Entry 5L5Q (X-ray diffraction, 2.80 A resolution); this record covers chains R and S of the 28 polymer chains in the assembly.

== Chain R ==
Protein: Proteasome subunit alpha type-5
From: Saccharomyces cerevisiae (strain ATCC 204508 / S288c)
Notes: EC 3.4.25.1
UniProt: P32379 (PSA5_YEAST); residues -7 to 252 here correspond to UniProt positions 1-260 (UniProt number = residue number + 8)
Chain sequence (260 residues; numbered -7 to 252; the number before each row is that of its first residue; numbers below 1 keep their minus sign (Met-7 is residue -7)):
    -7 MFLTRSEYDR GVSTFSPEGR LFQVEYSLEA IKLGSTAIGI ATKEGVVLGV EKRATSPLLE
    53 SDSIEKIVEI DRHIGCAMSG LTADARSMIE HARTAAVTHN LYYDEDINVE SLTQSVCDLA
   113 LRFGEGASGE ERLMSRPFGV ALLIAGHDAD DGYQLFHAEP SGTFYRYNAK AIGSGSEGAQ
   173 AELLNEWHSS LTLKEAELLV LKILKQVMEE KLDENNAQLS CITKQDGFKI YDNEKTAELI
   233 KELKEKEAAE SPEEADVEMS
Disordered / not traced: -7 to 0, 118-124, 243-252

== Chain S ==
Protein: Proteasome subunit alpha type-6
From: Saccharomyces cerevisiae (strain ATCC 204508 / S288c)
Notes: EC 3.4.25.1
UniProt: P40302 (PSA6_YEAST); residues 0-233 here correspond to UniProt positions 1-234 (UniProt number = residue number + 1)
Chain sequence (234 residues; each row starts with the number of its first residue; numbering starts at 0):
     0 MFRNNYDGDT VTFSPTGRLF QVEYALEAIK QGSVTVGLRS NTHAVLVALK RNADELSSYQ
    60 KKIIKCDEHM GLSLAGLAPD ARVLSNYLRQ QCNYSSLVFN RKLAVERAGH LLCDKAQKNT
   120 QSYGGRPYGV GLLIIGYDKS GAHLLEFQPS GNVTELYGTA IGARSQGAKT YLERTLDTFI
   180 KIDGNPDELI KAGVEAISQS LRDESLTVDN LSIAIVGKDT PFTIYDGEAV AKYI
Disordered / not traced: 0-2
UniProt features mapped onto this chain:
  - modified residue: Ser13 (Phosphoserine)
  - cross-link: Lys190 (Glycyl lysine isopeptide (Lys-Gly) (interchain with G-Cter in ubiquitin))

== Interface between chain R and chain S ==
Residue-residue contacts (42; chain R residue first):
  Ser5(R) - Arg125(S)
  Thr6(R) - Gly7(S)
  Thr6(R) - Gln20(S)
  Phe7(R) - Gln20(S)  hydrogen bond (backbone-side chain)
  Phe7(R) - Tyr23(S)
  Phe7(R) - Leu76(S)  hydrophobic
  Phe7(R) - Arg125(S)
  Phe7(R) - Pro126(S)
  Phe7(R) - Gly128(S)
  Ser8(R) - Tyr23(S)
  Pro9(R) - Tyr23(S)  hydrophobic
  Pro9(R) - Glu26(S)
  Glu10(R) - Glu26(S)
  Glu10(R) - Gln30(S)
  Gly11(R) - Tyr23(S)
  Gly11(R) - Ala27(S)
  Leu13(R) - Arg125(S)
  Gln106(R) - Arg81(S)  hydrogen bond
  Asp110(R) - Arg81(S)  salt bridge
  Leu113(R) - Pro78(S)  hydrophobic
  Leu113(R) - Arg125(S)
  Ser153(R) - Pro78(S)
  Gly154(R) - Pro78(S)
  Thr155(R) - Gln59(S)
  Phe156(R) - Gln59(S)
  Tyr157(R) - Arg50(S)
  Tyr157(R) - Ala52(S)
  Tyr157(R) - Ser56(S)
  Tyr157(R) - Ser57(S)
  Tyr157(R) - Gln59(S)
  Arg158(R) - Ser56(S)
  Arg158(R) - Ser57(S)  hydrogen bond (backbone-backbone)
  Tyr159(R) - Ala52(S)
  Tyr159(R) - Asp53(S)
  Tyr159(R) - Leu55(S)
  Tyr159(R) - Ser56(S)
  Asn160(R) - Leu55(S)  hydrogen bond (backbone-backbone)
  Ala161(R) - Leu55(S)
  Gln172(R) - Asp53(S)  hydrogen bond
  Gln172(R) - Leu55(S)
  Leu176(R) - Leu55(S)  hydrophobic
  Trp179(R) - Leu55(S)  hydrophobic
Other interface residues (no listed pair), chain R (27 interface residues in all): Arg2, Gly3, Glu117, Leu175
Other interface residues (no listed pair), chain S (25 interface residues in all): Asp6, Ala24, Asn51, Glu54, Asp79, Gly123

== Overview ==
Chain R and chain S form an interface of 27 and 25 residues respectively; the contacts include 5 hydrogen
bonds and 1 salt bridge. Polar pairs include Asp110(R)-Arg81(S), Phe7(R)-Gln20(S) and Gln106(R)-Arg81(S).
Here chain R is Proteasome subunit alpha type-5 and chain S is Proteasome subunit alpha type-6, both from
Saccharomyces cerevisiae (strain ATCC 204508 / S288c). Entry 5L5Q (Yeast 20S proteasome with human beta5i
(1-138) and human beta6 (97-111; 118-133) in complex with epoxyketone ...) was determined by X-ray diffraction
(same publication as 5L52, 5L54, 5L55, 5L5A, 5L5B, 5L5D and 30 further entries).
